PDB entry 5S63 | X-ray diffraction, 2.60 A resolution | chains A and E of the 6 polymer chains in the assembly

# Chain A
Protein: Tubulin alpha-1B chain
Source organism: Bos taurus
UniProt: P81947 (TBA1B_BOVIN); numbering as in UniProt (aligned over 1-451)
Amino-acid sequence (451 residues; numbered 1 to 451; the number before each row is that of its first residue):
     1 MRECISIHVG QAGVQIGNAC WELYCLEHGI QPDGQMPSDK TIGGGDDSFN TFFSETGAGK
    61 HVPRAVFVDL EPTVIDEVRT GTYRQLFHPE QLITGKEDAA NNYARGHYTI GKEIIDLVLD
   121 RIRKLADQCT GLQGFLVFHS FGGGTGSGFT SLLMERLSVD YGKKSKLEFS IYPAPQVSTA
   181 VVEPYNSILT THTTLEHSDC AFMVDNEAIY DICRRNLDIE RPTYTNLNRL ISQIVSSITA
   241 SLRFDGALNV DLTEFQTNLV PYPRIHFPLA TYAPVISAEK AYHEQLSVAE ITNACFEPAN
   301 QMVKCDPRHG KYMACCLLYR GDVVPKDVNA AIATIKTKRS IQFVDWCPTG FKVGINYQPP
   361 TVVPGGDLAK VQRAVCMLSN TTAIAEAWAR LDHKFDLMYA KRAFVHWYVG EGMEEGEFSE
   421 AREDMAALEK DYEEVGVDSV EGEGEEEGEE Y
Not modelled in the structure: 439-451
Ion coordination: Ca2+: Asp39, Thr41, Gly44, Glu55
Ligand contacts: GTP (guanosine-5'-triphosphate): Gly10, Gln11, Ala12, Gln15, Ile16, Asp69, Asp98, Ala99, Ala100, Asn101, Ser140, Gly142, Gly143, Gly144, Thr145, Gly146, Ile171, Pro173, Val177, Ser178, Glu183, Asn206, Tyr224, Leu227, Asn228, Ile231

# Chain E
Protein: Stathmin-4
Source organism: Rattus norvegicus
UniProt: P63043 (STMN4_RAT); residues 5-145 here correspond to UniProt positions 49-189 (UniProt number = residue number + 44)
Amino-acid sequence (143 residues; numbered 3 to 145; the number before each row is that of its first residue):
     3 MADMEVIELN KCTSGQSFEV ILKPPSFDGV PEFNASLPRR RDPSLEEIQK KLEAAEERRK
    63 YQEAELLKHL AEKREHEREV IQKAIEENNN FIKMAKEKLA QKMESNKENR EAHLAAMLER
   123 LQEKDKHAEE VRKNKELKEE ASR
Not modelled in the structure: 3-5, 29-43, 144-145
Differences from the reference sequence: initiating methionine (3); expression tag (4)
UniProt features mapped onto this chain:
  - modified residue: Ser46 (Phosphoserine)

# Interface between chain A and chain E
Contacting residue pairs - 58 pairs, chain A then chain E:
  His107(A) - Leu54(E)
  Tyr108(A) - Ala57(E)  hydrophobic
  Tyr108(A) - Arg61(E)
  Thr109(A) - Arg61(E)  hydrogen bond
  Lys112(A) - Leu54(E)
  Lys112(A) - Glu58(E)  salt bridge
  Glu155(A) - Ile50(E)
  Arg156(A) - Leu47(E)
  Arg156(A) - Gln51(E)
  Val159(A) - Pro45(E)
  Val159(A) - Leu47(E)  hydrophobic
  Glu196(A) - Asp44(E)
  His197(A) - Asp44(E)
  His197(A) - Pro45(E)
  Asp245(A) - Cys14(E)
  Asp245(A) - Ser16(E)  hydrogen bond (backbone-side chain)
  Ala247(A) - Asn12(E)
  Ala247(A) - Ser19(E)
  Leu248(A) - Ser19(E)
  Pro325(A) - Gln18(E)
  Pro325(A) - Phe20(E)  hydrophobic
  Asn329(A) - Met6(E)
  Asn329(A) - Val8(E)
  Asn329(A) - Phe20(E)
  Lys336(A) - Leu24(E)
  Asp345(A) - Pro27(E)
  Asp345(A) - Ser28(E)  hydrogen bond (backbone-backbone)
  Trp346(A) - Pro27(E)
  Cys347(A) - Pro27(E)
  Pro348(A) - Lys25(E)
  Thr349(A) - Ile23(E)
  Thr349(A) - Leu24(E)  hydrogen bond (backbone-backbone)
  Thr349(A) - Lys25(E)  hydrogen bond (backbone-backbone)
  Gly350(A) - Val22(E)
  Phe351(A) - Glu21(E)
  Phe351(A) - Val22(E)  hydrogen bond (backbone-backbone)
  Phe351(A) - Leu24(E)  hydrophobic
  Lys352(A) - Phe20(E)
  Lys352(A) - Glu21(E)  salt bridge
  Val353(A) - Ser19(E)
  Val353(A) - Phe20(E)  hydrogen bond (backbone-backbone)
  Gly354(A) - Gln18(E)
  Gly354(A) - Ser19(E)
  Ile355(A) - Gly17(E)
  Ile355(A) - Gln18(E)  hydrogen bond (backbone-backbone)
  Asn356(A) - Ser16(E)
  Tyr357(A) - Thr15(E)
  Tyr357(A) - Ser16(E)  hydrogen bond (backbone-backbone)
  Tyr357(A) - Gly17(E)
  Tyr357(A) - Gln18(E)  hydrogen bond
  Val409(A) - Gln64(E)  hydrogen bond (backbone-side chain)
  Gly410(A) - Arg61(E)
  Gly410(A) - Gln64(E)
  Glu411(A) - Arg61(E)  hydrogen bond (backbone-side chain)
  Gly412(A) - Ala57(E)
  Gly412(A) - Arg60(E)  hydrogen bond (backbone-side chain)
  Gly412(A) - Arg61(E)
  Glu414(A) - Arg60(E)  salt bridge
Other interface residues (no listed pair), chain A (41 interface residues in all): Glu113, Leu152, Ser158, Gly246, Val328, Ile332, Ala333, Met413
Other interface residues (no listed pair), chain E (32 interface residues in all): Pro26, Ser46, Lys53, Glu55

# In short
41 residues of chain A face 32 of chain E across their interface, with 13 hydrogen bonds and 3 salt bridges.
Among the polar pairs are Lys112(A)-Glu58(E), Lys352(A)-Glu21(E) and Glu414(A)-Arg60(E). Chain A binds GTP.
Asp39(A), Thr41(A), Gly44(A) and Glu55(A) coordinate Ca2+.
Here chain A is Tubulin alpha-1B chain (Bos taurus) and chain E is Stathmin-4 (Rattus norvegicus). Entry 5S63
(Tubulin-Z2241115980-complex) was determined by X-ray diffraction, deposited together with 5S4L, 5S4M, 5S4N,
5S4O, 5S4P, 5S4Q and 52 further entries.
